Entry 8KEG (electron microscopy, 3.66 A resolution); this record covers chains D and o of the 30 polymer chains in the assembly.

# Chain D
Name: Neck gp5
Organism: unclassified Caudoviricetes
Chain sequence (162 residues; each row starts with the number of its first residue):
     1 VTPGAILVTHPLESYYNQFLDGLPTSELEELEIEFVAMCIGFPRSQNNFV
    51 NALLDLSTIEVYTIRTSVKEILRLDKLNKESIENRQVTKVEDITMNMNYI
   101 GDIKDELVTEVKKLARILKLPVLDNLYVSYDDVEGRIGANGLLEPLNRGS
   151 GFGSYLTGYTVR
Disordered / not traced: 1-8, 141-162

# Chain o
Name: neck fiber gp82N
Organism: unclassified Caudoviricetes
Chain sequence (241 residues; each row starts with the number of its first residue):
     1 MRRLKGTIRHLDDQPWINVSLFLTLINGTFNSANQYPIDTKHAKTDQNGE
    51 FVFNVVPNVGIDQSYYILTTPDNKKHSFTVPDGTSDIEFSVVREAGIIAT
   101 DPEYTNVLNYLEDYIDDAIANIQASSVIAEIFTCGQTISALKALRFDSST
   151 GKVFYASSSDATHLNKCVGVSSQSGVLNDNIQVVTSGYLSDQSWNWTIGS
   201 PIFFDSGGTLTHTPGSSYYQVIGIPVTTNKVLISVEQPIKL
Disordered / not traced: 126-241

# Interface between chain D and chain o
Pairs across the interface (9; chain D residue first):
  D21(D) - N73(o)  hydrogen bond (backbone-side chain)
  D21(D) - K74(o)
  D21(D) - K75(o)  salt bridge
  G22(D) - N73(o)
  L23(D) - N73(o)  hydrogen bond (backbone-side chain)
  P24(D) - P71(o)
  P24(D) - N73(o)
  T25(D) - P71(o)  hydrogen bond (backbone-backbone)
  S26(D) - P71(o)
Interface residues without a listed pair, chain o (6 interface residues in all): W16, D72

# Summary
The chain D/chain o interface involves 6 residues from each chain; the contacts include 3 hydrogen bonds and 1
salt bridge. Polar pairs include D21(D)-K75(o), D21(D)-N73(o) and L23(D)-N73(o).
Chain D is Neck gp5 and chain o is neck fiber gp82N, both from unclassified Caudoviricetes; the structure,
Cyanophage A-1(L) neck/gp5-neck fiber, was determined by electron microscopy (same publication as 8KEA, 8KEC,
8KEE and 8KEF).
